Entry 5WVI (electron microscopy, 6.30 A resolution (low resolution: residue-level contacts below are approximate; hydrogen-bond / salt-bridge calls are withheld)); this record covers chains M and H of the 47 polymer chains in the assembly.

Chain M:
Molecule: 26S protease regulatory subunit 6A
Organism: Saccharomyces cerevisiae (strain ATCC 204508 / S288c)
Reference sequence: P33297 (PRS6A_YEAST); residue numbers follow UniProt; this construct covers 1-434
Amino-acid sequence (434 residues; numbered 1 to 434; the number before each row is that of its first residue):
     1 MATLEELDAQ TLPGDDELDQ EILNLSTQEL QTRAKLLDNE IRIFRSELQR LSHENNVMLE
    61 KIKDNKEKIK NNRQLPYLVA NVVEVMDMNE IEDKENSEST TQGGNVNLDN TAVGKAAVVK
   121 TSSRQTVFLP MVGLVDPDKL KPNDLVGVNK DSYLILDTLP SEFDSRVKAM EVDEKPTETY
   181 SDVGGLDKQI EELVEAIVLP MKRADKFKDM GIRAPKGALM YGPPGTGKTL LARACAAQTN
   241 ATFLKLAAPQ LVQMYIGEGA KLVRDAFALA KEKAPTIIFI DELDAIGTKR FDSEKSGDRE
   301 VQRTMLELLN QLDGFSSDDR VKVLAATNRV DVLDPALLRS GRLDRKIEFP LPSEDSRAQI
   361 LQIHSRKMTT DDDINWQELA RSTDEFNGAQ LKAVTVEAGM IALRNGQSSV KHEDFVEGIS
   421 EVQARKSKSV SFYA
Unresolved in the structure: 1-40, 86-112
UniProt features mapped onto this chain:
  - binding site (ATP): G222 to T229
  - modified residue: A2 (N-acetylalanine), Y180 (Phosphotyrosine)

Chain H:
Molecule: 26S protease regulatory subunit 7 homolog
Organism: Saccharomyces cerevisiae (strain ATCC 204508 / S288c)
Reference sequence: P33299 (PRS7_YEAST); residue numbers follow UniProt; this construct covers 1-467
Amino-acid sequence (467 residues; each row starts with the number of its first residue):
     1 MPPKEDWEKY KAPLEDDDKK PDDDKIVPLT EGDIQVLKSY GAAPYAAKLK QTENDLKDIE
    61 ARIKEKAGVK ESDTGLAPSH LWDIMGDRQR LGEEHPLQVA RCTKIIKGNG ESDETTTDNN
   121 NSGNSNSNSN QQSTDADEDD EDAKYVINLK QIAKFVVGLG ERVSPTDIEE GMRVGVDRSK
   181 YNIELPLPPR IDPSVTMMTV EEKPDVTYSD VGGCKDQIEK LREVVELPLL SPERFATLGI
   241 DPPKGILLYG PPGTGKTLCA RAVANRTDAT FIRVIGSELV QKYVGEGARM VRELFEMART
   301 KKACIIFFDE IDAVGGARFD DGAGGDNEVQ RTMLELITQL DGFDPRGNIK VMFATNRPNT
   361 LDPALLRPGR IDRKVEFSLP DLEGRANIFR IHSKSMSVER GIRWELISRL CPNSTGAELR
   421 SVCTEAGMFA IRARRKVATE KDFLKAVDKV ISGYKKFSST SRYMQYN
Unresolved in the structure: 1-48, 78-94, 109-140
UniProt features mapped onto this chain:
  - binding site (ATP): G250 to T257
  - modified residue (Phosphoserine): S164, S231

Interface between chain M and chain H:
Residue-residue contacts - 91 pairs, chain M then chain H:
  Q74(M) - K144(H)
  L75(M) - D142(H)
  L75(M) - K144(H)
  L75(M) - Y145(H)
  L75(M) - V146(H)
  L75(M) - V157(H)
  P76(M) - K104(H)
  P76(M) - I105(H)
  P76(M) - I106(H)
  P76(M) - V146(H)
  Y77(M) - F155(H)
  L78(M) - A153(H)
  V79(M) - K154(H)
  V79(M) - F155(H)
  S122(M) - Q151(H)
  S122(M) - A153(H)
  S122(M) - K154(H)
  S123(M) - I152(H)
  K150(M) - K104(H)
  L159(M) - V156(H)
  S165(M) - R178(H)
  R166(M) - V156(H)
  R166(M) - K180(H)
  V167(M) - K180(H)
  K168(M) - R178(H)
  K168(M) - S179(H)
  K168(M) - K180(H)
  A169(M) - K180(H)
  M170(M) - K180(H)
  P223(M) - R367(H)
  T229(M) - D341(H)
  K245(M) - D341(H)
  K245(M) - G342(H)
  A247(M) - T338(H)
  P249(M) - R331(H)
  P249(M) - E335(H)
  Q250(M) - R292(H)
  Q250(M) - E335(H)
  V252(M) - V284(H)
  V252(M) - R331(H)
  Q253(M) - V284(H)
  M254(M) - Y283(H)
  M254(M) - V284(H)
  M254(M) - R289(H)
  D281(M) - T338(H)
  D281(M) - D341(H)
  E282(M) - L334(H)
  E282(M) - I337(H)
  D284(M) - R318(H)
  D284(M) - L334(H)
  A285(M) - R331(H)
  A285(M) - L334(H)
  T288(M) - D321(H)
  T288(M) - N327(H)
  R290(M) - D321(H)
  E294(M) - A323(H)
  D298(M) - R331(H)
  N328(M) - I337(H)
  N328(M) - R370(H)
  R329(M) - D362(H)
  R329(M) - P363(H)
  D331(M) - R318(H)
  D331(M) - D321(H)
  V332(M) - D321(H)
  K367(M) - G239(H)
  M368(M) - L238(H)
  M368(M) - G239(H)
  M368(M) - I240(H)
  T369(M) - T237(H)
  A389(M) - P368(H)
  Q390(M) - P368(H)
  T395(M) - I240(H)
  V396(M) - I240(H)
  V396(M) - D241(H)
  E397(M) - R373(H)
  G399(M) - I240(H)
  M400(M) - E223(H)
  M400(M) - L227(H)
  M400(M) - I240(H)
  M400(M) - R373(H)
  L403(M) - R234(H)
  R404(M) - E219(H)
  R404(M) - E223(H)
  S408(M) - L238(H)
  E421(M) - R373(H)
  R425(M) - P358(H)
  R425(M) - N359(H)
  R425(M) - K374(H)
  R425(M) - Q465(H)
  R425(M) - Y466(H)
  S427(M) - E376(H)
Also at the interface, not in a pair above, chain M (63 interface residues in all): P160, E171, K228, F279, D292, N387, Q407, S409, V422, Q423
Also at the interface, not in a pair above, chain H (59 interface residues in all): D216, K220, D320, G324, F343, A364

Summary:
Chain M and chain H form an interface of 63 and 59 residues respectively. From UniProt: 8 ATP-binding residues
on chain M; 8 ATP-binding residues on chain H.
Here chain M is 26S protease regulatory subunit 6A and chain H is 26S protease regulatory subunit 7 homolog,
both from Saccharomyces cerevisiae (strain ATCC 204508 / S288c). Entry 5WVI (The resting state of yeast
proteasome) was determined by electron microscopy together with 5WVK from the same study.
